PDB entry 8RTB | electron microscopy, 3.83 A resolution | chains D and G of the 9 polymer chains in the assembly

# Chain D (and G)
Molecule: TrwG protein
Organism: Escherichia coli
Notes: chain G of this document is another copy of the same molecule, construct and numbering; everything in this record applies to it too
UniProtKB: O50335 (O50335_ECOLX); residue numbers follow UniProt; this construct covers 1-231
Amino-acid sequence (231 residues; row label = number of the first residue in the row):
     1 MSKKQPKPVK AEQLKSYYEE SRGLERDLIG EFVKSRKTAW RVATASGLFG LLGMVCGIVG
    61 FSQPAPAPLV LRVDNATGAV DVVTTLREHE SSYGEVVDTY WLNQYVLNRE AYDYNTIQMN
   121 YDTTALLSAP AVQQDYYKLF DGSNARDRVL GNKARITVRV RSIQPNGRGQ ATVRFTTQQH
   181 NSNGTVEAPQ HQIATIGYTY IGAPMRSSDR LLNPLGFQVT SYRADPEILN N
Disordered / not traced: 1-4, 63-231 (chain G: 1-21, 63-231)
Construct notes: conflict Ala188 (Arg in O50335)

# How chain D and chain G interact
Contacting residue pairs - 7 pairs, chain D then chain G:
  Glu31(D) - Phe32(G)
  Phe49(D) - Leu51(G)  hydrophobic
  Leu52(D) - Met54(G)  hydrophobic
  Leu52(D) - Val55(G)  hydrophobic
  Cys56(D) - Ile58(G)  hydrogen bond (side chain-backbone)
  Cys56(D) - Ser62(G)
  Gly60(D) - Ser62(G)
Also at the interface, not in a pair above, chain D (8 interface residues in all): Thr38, Val42, Val59
Also at the interface, not in a pair above, chain G (10 interface residues in all): Trp40, Gly47, Gly50, Val59

# Overview
8 residues of chain D face 10 of chain G across their interface; the contacts include 1 hydrogen bond. The
hydrogen-bonded pair is Cys56(D)-Ile58(G).
Chain D and chain G are both TrwG protein (Escherichia coli); the structure, Extended inner membrane complex
(IMC) protomer structure (TrwM/VirB3-TrwK/VirB4-TrwI/VirB6-TrwG/VirB8-TrwE/VirB10) from the fully-assembled
R388 type IV secretion system, was determined by electron microscopy, deposited together with 8RT4, 8RT5,
8RT6, 8RT7, 8RT8, 8RT9, 8RTA and 8RTD.
